7KH1 - chains C5 and D5 of the 48 polymer chains in the assembly; structure by electron microscopy, 3.20 A resolution.

Chain C5 (and D5):
Name: baseplate wedge protein, gp16
Organism: Vibrio phage XM1
Notes: chain D5 of this document is another copy of the same molecule, construct and numbering; everything in this record applies to it too
Amino-acid sequence (404 residues; each row starts with the number of its first residue):
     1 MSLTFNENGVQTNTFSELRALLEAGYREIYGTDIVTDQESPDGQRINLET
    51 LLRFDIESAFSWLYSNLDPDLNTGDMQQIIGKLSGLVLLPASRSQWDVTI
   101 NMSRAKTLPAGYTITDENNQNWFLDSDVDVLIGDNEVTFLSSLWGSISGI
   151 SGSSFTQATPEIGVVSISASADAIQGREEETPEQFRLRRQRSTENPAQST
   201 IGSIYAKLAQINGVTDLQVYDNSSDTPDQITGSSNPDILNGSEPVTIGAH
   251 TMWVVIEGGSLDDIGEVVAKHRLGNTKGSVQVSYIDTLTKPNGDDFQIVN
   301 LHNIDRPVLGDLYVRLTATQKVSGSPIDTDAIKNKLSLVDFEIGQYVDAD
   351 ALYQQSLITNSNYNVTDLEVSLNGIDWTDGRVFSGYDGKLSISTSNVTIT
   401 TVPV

Chain C5 / chain D5 interface:
Pairs across the interface (85):
  Leu-3(C5) with Ile-56(D5), hydrophobic
  Phe-5(C5) with Ser-58(D5); Ala-59(D5), hydrophobic; Trp-62(D5), hydrophobic
  Asn-6(C5) with Trp-62(D5)
  Glu-7(C5) with Gly-74(D5); Asp-75(D5), hydrogen bond (backbone-backbone)
  Asn-8(C5) with Asp-75(D5)
  Leu-22(C5) with Leu-48(D5), hydrophobic; Leu-52(D5), hydrophobic
  Gly-25(C5) with Leu-48(D5)
  Tyr-26(C5) with Arg-45(D5); Glu-49(D5), hydrogen bond
  Ile-29(C5) with Pro-41(D5); Gln-44(D5); Arg-45(D5)
  Tyr-30(C5) with Pro-41(D5), hydrophobic; Asp-42(D5); Arg-45(D5), hydrogen bond
  Arg-45(C5) with Tyr-26(D5); Arg-45(D5); Glu-49(D5), salt bridge
  Glu-49(C5) with Glu-49(D5); Leu-52(D5); Arg-53(D5), salt bridge
  Arg-53(C5) with Leu-52(D5), hydrogen bond (side chain-backbone); Asp-55(D5), salt bridge
  Ile-56(C5) with Ile-56(D5), hydrophobic
  Glu-57(C5) with Ile-56(D5)
  Phe-60(C5) with Ala-59(D5), hydrophobic; Phe-60(D5), hydrophobic
  Leu-63(C5) with Leu-63(D5), hydrophobic
  Tyr-64(C5) with Asp-75(D5); Met-76(D5), hydrophobic
  Leu-67(C5) with Leu-67(D5), hydrophobic
  Asp-68(C5) with Ile-79(D5); Lys-82(D5), salt bridge
  Pro-69(C5) with Ile-79(D5); Leu-83(D5), hydrophobic
  Asp-70(C5) with Lys-82(D5)
  Leu-83(C5) with Leu-83(D5), hydrophobic
  Ser-192(C5) with Pro-196(D5)
  Thr-193(C5) with Gly-85(D5); Lys-207(D5)
  Asn-195(C5) with Lys-207(D5); Glu-266(D5), hydrogen bond; Lys-270(D5); His-271(D5)
  Pro-196(C5) with Gln-198(D5); Lys-270(D5); His-271(D5)
  Gln-198(C5) with Lys-270(D5); Asp-286(D5)
  Ser-199(C5) with Ala-269(D5); Lys-270(D5); Asp-286(D5), hydrogen bond; Asn-300(D5), hydrogen bond
  Thr-200(C5) with Ala-269(D5), hydrogen bond (backbone-backbone); Arg-272(D5); Leu-273(D5)
  Ile-201(C5) with Arg-272(D5); Asn-300(D5)
  Gly-202(C5) with Asp-286(D5); Leu-288(D5)
  Tyr-205(C5) with Leu-288(D5), hydrophobic; Lys-290(D5); Phe-296(D5), hydrophobic
  Ala-206(C5) with Leu-288(D5)
  Ala-209(C5) with Thr-289(D5)
  Val-214(C5) with Pro-291(D5), hydrophobic
  Thr-215(C5) with Pro-291(D5); Asn-292(D5), hydrogen bond (backbone-backbone)
  Asp-216(C5) with Pro-291(D5)
  Leu-217(C5) with Pro-291(D5), hydrophobic
  Asp-221(C5) with Arg-272(D5), salt bridge
  Ser-223(C5) with Arg-272(D5), hydrogen bond; Gly-274(D5), hydrogen bond (side chain-backbone); Asn-275(D5)
  Ser-224(C5) with Asn-275(D5)
  Ser-233(C5) with Ile-298(D5)
  Ser-234(C5) with Phe-296(D5); Ile-298(D5)
  His-250(C5) with His-250(D5); Gly-274(D5)
  Glu-342(C5) with Asn-292(D5), hydrogen bond
Other interface residues (no listed pair), chain C5 (53 interface residues in all): Gly-9, Val-10, Ile-80, Ser-84, Ala-197, Gln-210, Gln-218
Other interface residues (no listed pair), chain D5 (49 interface residues in all): Thr-73, Asn-195, Tyr-284, Asp-294

In short:
53 residues of chain C5 face 49 of chain D5 across their interface, with 12 hydrogen bonds and 5 salt bridges.
Polar contacts include Arg-45(C5)/Glu-49(D5), Glu-49(C5)/Arg-53(D5) and Arg-53(C5)/Asp-55(D5).
Chain C5 and chain D5 are both baseplate wedge protein, gp16 (Vibrio phage XM1); the structure, Baseplate
Complex for Myoviridae Phage XM1, was determined by electron microscopy together with 7KMX, 7KJK and 7KLN from
the same study.
